Entry 7UZJ (electron microscopy, 3.30 A resolution); this record covers chains H and L of the 20 polymer chains in the assembly.

[Chain H]
Protein: ATPase H+-transporting V1 subunit D
Organism: Rattus norvegicus
UniProt: Q6P503 (Q6P503_RAT); residues 1-247 here = UniProt positions 1-247
Amino-acid sequence (247 residues; row label = number of the first residue in the row):
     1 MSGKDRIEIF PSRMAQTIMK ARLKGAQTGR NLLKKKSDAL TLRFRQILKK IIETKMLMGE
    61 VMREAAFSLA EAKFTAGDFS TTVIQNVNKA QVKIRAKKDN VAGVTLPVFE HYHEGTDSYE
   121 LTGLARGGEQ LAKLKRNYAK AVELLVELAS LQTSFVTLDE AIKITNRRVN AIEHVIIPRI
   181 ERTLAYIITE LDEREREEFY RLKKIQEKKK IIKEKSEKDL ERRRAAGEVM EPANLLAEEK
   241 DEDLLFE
Unresolved in the structure: 1-3, 115-127, 224-247

[Chain L]
Protein: V-type proton ATPase subunit F
Organism: Rattus norvegicus
UniProt: P50408 (VATF_RAT); residue numbers follow UniProt; this construct covers 1-119
Amino-acid sequence (119 residues; row label = number of the first residue in the row):
     1 MAGRGKLIAV IGDEDTVTGF LLGGIGELNK NRHPNFLVVE KDTTINEIED TFRQFLNRDD
    61 IGIILINQYI AEMVRHALDA HQRSIPAVLE IPSKEHPYDA AKDSILRRAK GMFTAEDLR
Unresolved in the structure: 1-3, 114-119

[Interface between chain H and chain L]
Pairs across the interface (90; chain H residue first):
  Phe-44(H) with Met-112(L), hydrophobic
  Arg-45(H) with Met-112(L)
  Leu-48(H) with Leu-106(L), hydrophobic; Ala-109(L), hydrophobic; Met-112(L); Phe-113(L)
  Lys-49(H) with Phe-113(L)
  Ile-52(H) with Leu-106(L), hydrophobic
  Lys-55(H) with Asp-99(L), salt bridge; Ala-100(L); Asp-103(L), salt bridge
  Met-56(H) with Tyr-98(L), hydrogen bond
  Met-58(H) with Asp-99(L)
  Gly-59(H) with Tyr-98(L)
  Met-62(H) with Pro-92(L), hydrophobic
  Ala-66(H) with Lys-94(L)
  Leu-69(H) with Asp-15(L); Thr-18(L); Gly-19(L); Leu-22(L), hydrophobic
  Lys-73(H) with Asp-15(L), salt bridge
  Phe-79(H) with Leu-22(L), hydrophobic
  Ser-80(H) with Glu-14(L), hydrogen bond; Thr-18(L)
  Thr-81(H) with Glu-14(L), hydrogen bond (backbone-side chain)
  Val-83(H) with Leu-21(L), hydrophobic; Leu-22(L), hydrophobic
  Ile-84(H) with Glu-14(L); Val-17(L), hydrophobic; Thr-18(L); Phe-36(L); Val-38(L), hydrophobic
  Val-87(H) with Glu-27(L); Leu-28(L); Phe-36(L), hydrophobic
  Asn-88(H) with Gly-26(L); Glu-27(L); Leu-28(L)
  Lys-89(H) with Glu-27(L)
  Ala-90(H) with Gly-24(L); Ile-25(L); Gly-26(L); Glu-27(L), hydrogen bond (backbone-side chain)
  Gln-91(H) with Gly-24(L), hydrogen bond (backbone-backbone)
  Val-92(H) with Gly-23(L); Gly-24(L), hydrogen bond (backbone-backbone); Ile-25(L), hydrophobic
  Lys-93(H) with Arg-4(L); Lys-6(L); Leu-7(L); Glu-27(L), salt bridge
  Ile-94(H) with Gly-5(L); Lys-6(L), hydrogen bond (backbone-backbone); Ile-8(L), hydrophobic; Ile-63(L), hydrophobic
  Pro-107(H) with Ser-84(L)
  Phe-109(H) with Gly-62(L); Ile-85(L)
  Tyr-112(H) with Arg-4(L); Gly-5(L), hydrogen bond (side chain-backbone)
  Glu-114(H) with Arg-4(L), hydrogen bond (side chain-backbone)
  Leu-134(H) with Leu-22(L), hydrophobic
  Lys-135(H) with Leu-22(L)
  Tyr-138(H) with Gly-19(L); Phe-20(L)
  Ala-141(H) with Phe-20(L), hydrophobic
  Val-142(H) with Phe-20(L), hydrophobic
  Leu-145(H) with Phe-20(L), hydrophobic; Ile-63(L); Leu-65(L), hydrophobic; Leu-89(L); Ile-91(L), hydrophobic
  Val-146(H) with Ile-63(L), hydrophobic
  Leu-148(H) with Leu-89(L), hydrophobic
  Ala-149(H) with Ile-63(L), hydrophobic; Ala-87(L), hydrophobic
  Gln-152(H) with Leu-89(L); Asp-103(L), hydrogen bond; Ile-105(L)
  Thr-153(H) with Ser-84(L); Pro-86(L); Ala-87(L)
  Phe-155(H) with Ile-105(L); Arg-108(L)
  Val-156(H) with Gln-82(L); Ser-84(L); Ile-105(L), hydrophobic; Arg-108(L)
  Thr-157(H) with Ser-84(L), hydrogen bond
  Asp-159(H) with Arg-108(L), salt bridge
Interface residues without a listed pair, chain H (47 interface residues in all): Ile-51, Leu-131
Interface residues without a listed pair, chain L (44 interface residues in all): Arg-83

[Overview]
47 residues of chain H face 44 of chain L across their interface, with 11 hydrogen bonds and 5 salt bridges.
Polar contacts include Lys-55(H)/Asp-99(L), Lys-55(H)/Asp-103(L) and Lys-73(H)/Asp-15(L).
Chain H is ATPase H+-transporting V1 subunit D and chain L is V-type proton ATPase subunit F, both from Rattus
norvegicus; the structure, Rat Kidney V1 complex with SidK and NCOA7B, State 1, was determined by electron
microscopy.
